5TN4 - chains A and C of the 4 polymer chains in the assembly; structure by X-ray diffraction, 1.86 A resolution.

# Chain A
Protein: Estrogen receptor
From: Homo sapiens
Notes: fragment: ligand-binding domain
UniProtKB: P03372 (ESR1_HUMAN); residue numbers follow UniProt; this construct covers 298-554
Chain sequence (257 residues; each row starts with the number of its first residue):
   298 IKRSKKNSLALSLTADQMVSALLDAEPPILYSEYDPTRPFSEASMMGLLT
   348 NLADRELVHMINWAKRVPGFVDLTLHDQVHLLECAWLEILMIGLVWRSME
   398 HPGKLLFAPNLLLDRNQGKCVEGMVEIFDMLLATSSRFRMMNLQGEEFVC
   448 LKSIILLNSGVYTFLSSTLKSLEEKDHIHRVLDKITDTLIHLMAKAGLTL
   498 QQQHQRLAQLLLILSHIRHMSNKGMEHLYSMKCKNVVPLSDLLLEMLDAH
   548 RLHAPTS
Unresolved in the structure: 298-304, 462-471, 549-554
Sequence notes: engineered mutation S537 (Tyr in P03372)
Residues lining bound ligands: 7FZ ((1S)-5-(4-hydroxy-3,5-dimethylphenyl)-2,3-dihydro-1H-inden-1-ol): M343, L346, T347, L349, A350, E353, L384, L387, M388, L391, R394, F404, M421, I424, G521, H524, L525, M528

# Chain C
Protein: Nuclear receptor coactivator 2
Notes: fragment: Nuclear receptor-interacting peptide
UniProtKB: Q15596 (NCOA2_HUMAN); numbering as in UniProt (aligned over 686-698)
Chain sequence (13 residues; row label = number of the first residue in the row):
   686 KHKILHRLLQDSS
Unresolved in the structure: 686, 698

# How chain A and chain C interact
Residue-residue contacts - 22 pairs, chain A then chain C:
  I358(A) - L690(C)  hydrophobic
  I358(A) - L693(C)  hydrophobic
  I358(A) - L694(C)  hydrophobic
  N359(A) - S697(C)
  K362(A) - L693(C)  hydrogen bond (side chain-backbone)
  K362(A) - L694(C)
  K362(A) - D696(C)  hydrogen bond (side chain-backbone)
  K362(A) - S697(C)
  L372(A) - H691(C)
  L372(A) - Q695(C)
  Q375(A) - L694(C)
  V376(A) - K688(C)
  V376(A) - L690(C)  hydrophobic
  V376(A) - H691(C)
  V376(A) - L694(C)  hydrophobic
  L379(A) - L694(C)  hydrophobic
  E380(A) - K688(C)  salt bridge
  E380(A) - L690(C)
  D538(A) - I689(C)
  L539(A) - I689(C)
  E542(A) - K688(C)
  E542(A) - I689(C)  hydrogen bond (side chain-backbone)
Other interface residues (no listed pair), chain A (14 interface residues in all): V355, F367, M543
Other interface residues (no listed pair), chain C (10 interface residues in all): H687

# In short
14 residues of chain A and 10 residues of chain C are in contact, with 3 hydrogen bonds and 1 salt bridge.
Among the polar pairs are E380(A)-K688(C), K362(A)-L693(C) and K362(A)-D696(C). Ligands of chain A: compound
7FZ.
Here chain A is Estrogen receptor (Homo sapiens) and chain C is Nuclear receptor coactivator 2. Entry 5TN4
(Crystal Structure of the ER-alpha Ligand-binding Domain (Y537S) in Complex with the ACD-ring estrogen,
(S)-5-(4-hydroxy-3,5-dimethylphenyl)-2,3-dihydro-1H-inden-1-ol) was determined by X-ray diffraction, deposited
together with 5KR9, 5KRA, 5KRC, 5KRF, 5KRH, 5KRI and 43 further entries.
